Entry 5AA5 (X-ray diffraction, 2.50 A resolution); this record covers chains F and H of the 12 polymer chains in the assembly.

# Chain F (and H)
Protein: Nife-hydrogenase small subunit, hofk
Organism: Cupriavidus necator
Notes: EC 1.12.99.6; chain H of this document is another copy of the same molecule, construct and numbering; everything in this record applies to it too
Reference sequence: Q7WXQ4 (Q7WXQ4_CUPNH); numbering as in UniProt (aligned over 1-351)
Amino-acid sequence (351 residues; each row starts with the number of its first residue):
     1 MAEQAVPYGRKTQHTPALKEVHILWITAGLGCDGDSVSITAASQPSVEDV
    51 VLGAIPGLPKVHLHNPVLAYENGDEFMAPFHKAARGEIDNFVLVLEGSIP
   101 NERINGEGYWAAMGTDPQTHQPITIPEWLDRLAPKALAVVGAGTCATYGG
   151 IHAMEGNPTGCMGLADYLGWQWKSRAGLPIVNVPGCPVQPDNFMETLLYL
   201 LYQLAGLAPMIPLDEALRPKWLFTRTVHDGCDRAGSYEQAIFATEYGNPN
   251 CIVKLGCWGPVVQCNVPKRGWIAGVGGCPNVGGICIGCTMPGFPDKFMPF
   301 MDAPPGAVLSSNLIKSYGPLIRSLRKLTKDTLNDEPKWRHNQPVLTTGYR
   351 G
Unresolved in the structure: 1-4, 350-351
Residues lining bound ligands:
  - malonic acid (MLA), molecule 1: D232, P267, K268, G270, G274, N280
  - malonic acid (MLA), molecule 2: Y237, V253, P260, V261, P304, G306, A307, S310
  - 4Fe-4S cluster (SF4), molecule 1: G31, C32, D33, G34, D35, E96, G97, G143, T144, C145, H152, G185, C186, P187
  - 4Fe-4S cluster (SF4), molecule 2: V227, H228, C231, R233, A234, Y237, C251, I252, V253, C257, G259, P260, P279
  - 4Fe-4S cluster (SF4), molecule 3: V227, V262, C264, V266, P267, W271, C278, P279, I284, C285, I286, G287, C288, T289
Reported in the primary citation:
  - mutagenesis - D35S: decreased catalytic activity on O2

# How chain F and chain H interact
Contacting residue pairs - 14 pairs, chain F then chain H:
  S316(F) with Y317(H)
  Y317(F) with Y317(H), hydrogen bond (backbone-side chain)
  L320(F) with L320(H), hydrophobic; I321(H), hydrophobic
  S323(F) with L324(H)
  L324(F) with L320(H); S323(H); L327(H)
  L327(F) with L324(H); L327(H), hydrophobic; T328(H)
  T328(F) with L327(H)
  K337(F) with D334(H), salt bridge
  Q342(F) with Q342(H)
Also at the interface, not in a pair above, chain F (10 interface residues in all): D334
Also at the interface, not in a pair above, chain H (10 interface residues in all): K337

# In short
The chain F/chain H interface involves 10 residues from each chain, with 1 hydrogen bond and 1 salt bridge.
Among the polar pairs are K337(F)-D334(H) and Y317(F)-Y317(H). Bound to chain F: malonic acid and 3 copies of
4Fe-4S cluster. The paper reports that D35S of chain F reduces catalytic activity on O2.
Both chains are Nife-hydrogenase small subunit, hofk (Cupriavidus necator). Entry 5AA5 (Actinobacterial-type
NiFe-hydrogenase from Ralstonia eutropha H16 at 2.85 Angstrom resolution) was determined by X-ray diffraction.
